PDB entry 7MTS | electron microscopy, 3.20 A resolution | chains D and E of the 5 polymer chains in the assembly

== Chain D ==
Name: Guanine nucleotide-binding protein G(I)/G(S)/G(T) subunit beta-1
From: Homo sapiens
Reference sequence: P62873 (GBB1_HUMAN); numbering as in UniProt (aligned over 2-340)
Sequence (340 residues; row label = number of the first residue in the row):
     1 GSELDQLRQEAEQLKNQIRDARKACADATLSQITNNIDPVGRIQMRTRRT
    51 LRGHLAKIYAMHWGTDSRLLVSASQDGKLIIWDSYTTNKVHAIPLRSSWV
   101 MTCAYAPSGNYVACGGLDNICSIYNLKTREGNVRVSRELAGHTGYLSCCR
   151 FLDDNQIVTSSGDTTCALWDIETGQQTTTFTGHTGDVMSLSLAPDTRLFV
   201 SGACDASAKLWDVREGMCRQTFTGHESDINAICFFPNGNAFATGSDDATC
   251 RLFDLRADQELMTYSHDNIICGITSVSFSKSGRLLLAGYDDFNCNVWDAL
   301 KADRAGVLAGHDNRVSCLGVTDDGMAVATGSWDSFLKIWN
Disordered / not traced: 1-2
Sequence notes: expression tag (1)
Swiss-Prot annotation at these positions:
  - modified residue: S2 (N-acetylserine), H266 (Phosphohistidine)

== Chain E ==
Name: Guanine nucleotide-binding protein G(I)/G(S)/G(O) subunit gamma-2
From: Homo sapiens
Reference sequence: P59768 (GBG2_HUMAN); numbering as in UniProt (aligned over 1-71)
Sequence (71 residues; numbered 1 to 71; the number before each row is that of its first residue):
     1 MASNNTASIAQARKLVEQLKMEANIDRIKVSKAAADLMAYCEAHAKEDPL
    51 LTPVPASENPFREKKFFCAIL
Disordered / not traced: 1-6, 64-71
Swiss-Prot annotation at these positions:
  - modified residue: A2 (N-acetylalanine), C68 (Cysteine methyl ester)
  - lipidation: C68 (S-geranylgeranyl cysteine)

== Interface between chain D and chain E ==
Residue-residue contacts - 32 pairs, chain D then chain E:
  A21(D) with R27(E)
  R22(D) with R27(E)
  C25(D) with V30(E)
  A26(D) with V30(E), hydrophobic
  I43(D) with L51(E)
  R48(D) with N59(E); F61(E)
  R49(D) with F61(E)
  S84(D) with F61(E)
  Y85(D) with P60(E)
  M217(D) with Q18(E)
  C218(D) with Q18(E)
  R219(D) with E22(E)
  Q220(D) with E22(E)
  T221(D) with E22(E)
  F235(D) with L37(E), hydrophobic
  R256(D) with R27(E); I28(E)
  A257(D) with V30(E), hydrophobic
  D258(D) with R27(E), salt bridge
  L261(D) with V30(E), hydrophobic; L37(E), hydrophobic
  K280(D) with E47(E), salt bridge
  S281(D) with C41(E), hydrogen bond (backbone-side chain); H44(E); D48(E)
  G282(D) with C41(E)
  R283(D) with C41(E)
  G324(D) with P49(E)
  M325(D) with P60(E)
  I338(D) with F61(E), hydrophobic
  N340(D) with N59(E), hydrogen bond
Other interface residues (no listed pair), chain D (39 interface residues in all): L4, L7, Q17, I18, D27, A28, V40, N237, L252, Q259, D323, A326
Other interface residues (no listed pair), chain E (25 interface residues in all): S8, V16, L19, A23, I25, S31, Y40, L50, E58, E63

== Summary ==
39 residues of chain D face 25 of chain E across their interface, with 2 hydrogen bonds and 2 salt bridges.
Polar contacts include D258(D)-R27(E), K280(D)-E47(E) and S281(D)-C41(E).
Here chain D is Guanine nucleotide-binding protein G(I)/G(S)/G(T) subunit beta-1 and chain E is Guanine
nucleotide-binding protein G(I)/G(S)/G(O) subunit gamma-2, both from Homo sapiens. Entry 7MTS (CryoEM
Structure of mGlu2 - Gi Complex) was determined by electron microscopy (same publication as 7MTQ and 7MTR).
